1BPD - chain A; structure by X-ray diffraction, 3.60 A resolution.

Chain A:
Name: DNA polymerase beta
Source organism: Rattus norvegicus
Notes: EC 2.7.7.7
UniProtKB: P06766 (DPOB_RAT); residues 2-335 here correspond to UniProt positions 1-334 (UniProt number = residue number - 1)
Amino-acid sequence (335 residues; row label = number of the first residue in the row):
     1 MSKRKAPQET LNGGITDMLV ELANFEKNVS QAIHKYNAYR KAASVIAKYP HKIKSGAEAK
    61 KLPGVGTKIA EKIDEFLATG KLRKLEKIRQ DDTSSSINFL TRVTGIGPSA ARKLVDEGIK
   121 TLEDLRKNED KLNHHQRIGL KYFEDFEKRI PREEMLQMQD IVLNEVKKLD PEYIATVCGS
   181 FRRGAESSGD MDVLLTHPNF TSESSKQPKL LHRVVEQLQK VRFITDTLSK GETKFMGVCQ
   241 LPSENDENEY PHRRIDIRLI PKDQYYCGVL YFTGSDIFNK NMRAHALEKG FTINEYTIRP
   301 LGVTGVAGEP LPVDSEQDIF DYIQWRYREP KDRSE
Not modelled in the structure: 1-8, 246-248
Curated features (UniProtKB/Swiss-Prot):
  - binding site (K(+)): Lys61
  - binding site (Na(+)): Lys61

In short:
UniProt lists K+-binding residue Lys61 and Na+-binding residue Lys61.
Chain A is DNA polymerase beta (Rattus norvegicus); the structure, Crystal structure of rat DNA polymerase
beta: evidence for a common polymerase mechanism, was determined by X-ray diffraction (same publication as
2BPC, 1BPE and 1BPB).
